8PEC - chains A and B; structure by X-ray diffraction, 2.66 A resolution.

Chain A (and B):
Protein: Beta-lactamase
Organism: Klebsiella pneumoniae
Notes: EC 3.5.2.6; chain B of this document is another copy of the same molecule, construct and numbering; everything in this record applies to it too
Reference sequence: Q6XEC0 (Q6XEC0_KLEPN); residue numbers follow UniProt; this construct covers 24-265
Chain sequence (242 residues; numbered 24 to 265; the number before each row is that of its first residue):
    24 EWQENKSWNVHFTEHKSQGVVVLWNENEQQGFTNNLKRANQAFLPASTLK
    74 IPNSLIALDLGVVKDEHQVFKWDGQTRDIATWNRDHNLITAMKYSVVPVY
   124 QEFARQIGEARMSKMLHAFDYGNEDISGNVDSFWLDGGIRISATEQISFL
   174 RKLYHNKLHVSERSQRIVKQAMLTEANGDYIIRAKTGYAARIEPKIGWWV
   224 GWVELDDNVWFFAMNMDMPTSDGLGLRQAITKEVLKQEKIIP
Unresolved in the structure: 147-160 (chain B: 147-158)
Construct notes: engineered mutation Val33 (Ala in Q6XEC0), Glu51 (Lys in Q6XEC0), Leu72 (Phe in Q6XEC0), Ala212 (Ser in Q6XEC0), Ala213 (Thr in Q6XEC0)
Curated features (UniProtKB/Swiss-Prot):
  - active site: Ser70 (Acyl-ester intermediate)
  - binding site (a beta-lactam): Ser70, Lys73, Ser118, Arg250
  - modified residue: Lys73 (N6-carboxylysine)
  - mutagenesis: Ser70 (S70A: Does not alter thermal stability; S70G: Increases thermal stability. Abolishes hydrolysis of cephalothin and decreases catalytic efficiency about 60-fold with respect to ampicillin), Arg189 (R189A: No significant effect on catalytic efficiency with respect to ampicillin. Very little reduction in dimerization at neutral pH. Predominantly monomer at neutral pH; when associated with A-206 ...), Arg206 (R206A: No significant effect on catalytic efficiency with respect to ampicillin, nitrocefin or imipenem. Very little reduction in dimerization at neutral pH. Predominantly monomer at neutral pH ...)
Glycans and other covalent adducts: compound CTJ linked to Ser70
Small-molecule neighbours: CTJ (1-({(2R)-2-[(1R)-1-{[(2Z)-2-(2-amino-1,3-thiazol-4-yl)-2-{[(2-carboxypropan-2-yl)oxy]imino}acetyl]amino}-2-oxoethyl]-4-carboxy-3,6-dihydro-2H-1,3-thiazin-5-yl}methyl)pyridinium): Leu67, Ala69, Ile102, Trp105, Ser118, Val120, Thr209, Gly210, Tyr211, Ala212, Ala213, Arg214, Leu247, Arg250
Reported in the primary citation:
  - binding site for CTJ: Ser70
  - catalytic residues: Ser70 (citing earlier work)
  - mutagenesis - F72L, F72L/T213A (6.3-fold), F72L/S212A/T213A (3-fold), F72L/S212A: increased growth
  - mutagenesis - F72L (Tm change 6 degC): decreased stability
  - mutagenesis - F72L (8-fold), F72L/S212A (70-fold), F72L/T213A (60-fold), S212A (1.5-fold), T213A (1.5-fold): increased catalytic activity
  - mutagenesis - A33V/F72L/S212A/T213A (40-fold): increased growth in response to CAZ

How chain A and chain B interact:
Pairs across the interface (29; chain A residue first):
  Glu89(A) - Arg189(B)  salt bridge
  His90(A) - Tyr177(B)
  Thr113(A) - Asp229(B)
  Lys116(A) - Gly201(B)  hydrogen bond (side chain-backbone)
  Lys116(A) - Asp229(B)  salt bridge
  Tyr117(A) - Asp229(B)  hydrogen bond
  Tyr177(A) - His90(B)  hydrogen bond
  Glu185(A) - Arg186(B)  salt bridge
  Arg186(A) - Glu185(B)  salt bridge
  Arg189(A) - Glu89(B)  salt bridge
  Arg189(A) - Ile190(B)
  Ile190(A) - Arg189(B)
  Gln193(A) - Arg189(B)  hydrogen bond
  Leu196(A) - Leu196(B)  hydrophobic
  Leu196(A) - Ala199(B)  hydrophobic
  Leu196(A) - Arg206(B)
  Thr197(A) - Asn200(B)
  Glu198(A) - Ala199(B)
  Ala199(A) - Thr197(B)
  Ala199(A) - Glu198(B)
  Ala199(A) - Ala199(B)  hydrogen bond (backbone-backbone)
  Asn200(A) - Thr197(B)
  Gly201(A) - Lys116(B)  hydrogen bond (backbone-side chain)
  Ile204(A) - Leu196(B)  hydrophobic
  Arg206(A) - Gln193(B)
  Arg206(A) - Leu196(B)
  Asp229(A) - Thr113(B)
  Asp229(A) - Lys116(B)  salt bridge
  Asp229(A) - Tyr117(B)  hydrogen bond
Other interface residues (no listed pair), chain A (24 interface residues in all): Asp88, Arg107, Asp108, Glu227
Other interface residues (no listed pair), chain B (22 interface residues in all): Arg107, Ile204, Asp230

Summary:
The interface between chain A and chain B involves 24 residues on one side and 22 on the other, with 7
hydrogen bonds and 6 salt bridges. Polar contacts include Glu89(A)-Arg189(B), Lys116(A)-Asp229(B) and
Glu185(A)-Arg186(B). From the paper: the catalytic residue Ser70(A); F72L, F72L/S212A and F72L/T213A of chain
A, among others, increase catalytic activity; 7 substitutions were tested in all.
Both chains are Beta-lactamase (Klebsiella pneumoniae). Entry 8PEC (OXA-48_Q5-CAZ. Epistasis Arises from
Shifting the Rate-Limiting Step during Enzyme Evolution) was determined by X-ray diffraction together with
8PEA and 8PEB from the same study.
